PDB entry 1P3O | X-ray diffraction, 2.75 A resolution | chains C and D of the 10 polymer chains in the assembly

Chain C:
Name: Histone H2A
Organism: Xenopus laevis
Reference sequence: Q7ZT66 (Q7ZT66_9ZZZZ); residues 801-929 here correspond to UniProt positions 2-130 (UniProt number = residue number - 799)
Sequence (129 residues; row label = number of the first residue in the row):
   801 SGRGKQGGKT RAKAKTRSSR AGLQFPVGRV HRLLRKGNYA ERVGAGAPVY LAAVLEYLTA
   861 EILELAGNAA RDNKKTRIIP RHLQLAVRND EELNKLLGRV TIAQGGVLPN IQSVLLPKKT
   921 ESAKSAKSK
Disordered / not traced: 801-813, 921-929
Differences from the reference sequence: conflict A814 (Ser15 in Q7ZT66), G867 (Trp68 in Q7ZT66), N868 (Glu69 in Q7ZT66), 21 further conflict positions vs the reference (Q7ZT66) not listed

Chain D:
Name: Histone H2B
Organism: Xenopus laevis
Reference sequence: P02281 (H2B1_XENLA); residues 1198-1322 here correspond to UniProt positions 1-125 (UniProt number = residue number - 1197)
Sequence (125 residues; each row starts with the number of its first residue):
  1198 PEPAKSAPAP KKGSKKAVTK TQKKDGKKRR KSRKESYAIY VYKVLKQVHP DTGISSKAMS
  1258 IMNSFVNDVF ERIAGEASRL AHYNKRSTIT SREIQTAVRL LLPGELAKHA VSEGTKAVTK
  1318 YTSAK
Disordered / not traced: 1198-1230
Differences from the reference sequence: conflict Q1219 (Pro23 in P02281), L1242 (Met46 in P02281), S1257 (Gly61 in P02281), V1266 (Ile70 in P02281)
Curated features (UniProtKB/Swiss-Prot):
  - modified residue: K1213 (N6-acetyllysine)

Interface between chain C and chain D:
Contacting residue pairs (116):
  R817(C) - Y1318(D)
  R820(C) - K1317(D)
  R820(C) - Y1318(D)
  R820(C) - A1321(D)  hydrogen bond (side chain-backbone)
  R820(C) - K1322(D)
  A821(C) - A1314(D)
  A821(C) - Y1318(D)  hydrophobic
  G822(C) - K1317(D)
  L823(C) - A1314(D)  hydrophobic
  Q824(C) - Y1237(D)
  Q824(C) - K1240(D)
  Q824(C) - Q1244(D)
  F825(C) - Y1234(D)  hydrophobic
  F825(C) - Y1237(D)
  F825(C) - V1241(D)  hydrophobic
  P826(C) - Y1237(D)
  R829(C) - E1232(D)  salt bridge
  R829(C) - S1233(D)  hydrogen bond (side chain-backbone)
  R829(C) - Y1237(D)
  V830(C) - F1267(D)  hydrophobic
  R832(C) - E1232(D)  salt bridge
  L833(C) - Y1234(D)
  L833(C) - F1267(D)  hydrophobic
  L834(C) - F1267(D)  hydrophobic
  L834(C) - A1271(D)  hydrophobic
  Y839(C) - F1267(D)
  Y839(C) - A1271(D)  hydrophobic
  Y839(C) - G1272(D)
  Y839(C) - S1275(D)  hydrogen bond (backbone-side chain)
  Y839(C) - I1286(D)  hydrophobic
  A840(C) - S1284(D)
  A840(C) - I1286(D)  hydrophobic
  E841(C) - S1284(D)  hydrogen bond (backbone-backbone)
  R842(C) - S1284(D)  hydrogen bond (backbone-backbone)
  R842(C) - T1285(D)
  R842(C) - I1286(D)  hydrogen bond (backbone-backbone)
  V843(C) - I1286(D)
  G844(C) - T1285(D)
  G844(C) - I1286(D)  hydrogen bond (backbone-backbone)
  G846(C) - S1288(D)
  G846(C) - V1315(D)
  A847(C) - I1286(D)
  A847(C) - T1287(D)
  A847(C) - S1288(D)
  A847(C) - I1291(D)  hydrophobic
  V849(C) - A1314(D)
  V849(C) - V1315(D)
  V849(C) - Y1318(D)  hydrophobic
  Y850(C) - S1288(D)
  Y850(C) - I1291(D)  hydrophobic
  Y850(C) - Q1292(D)  hydrogen bond
  Y850(C) - V1308(D)  hydrogen bond (side chain-backbone)
  Y850(C) - G1311(D)
  Y850(C) - T1312(D)
  Y850(C) - V1315(D)  hydrophobic
  L851(C) - F1267(D)  hydrophobic
  L851(C) - I1270(D)  hydrophobic
  A853(C) - E1310(D)
  A853(C) - G1311(D)
  A853(C) - A1314(D)  hydrophobic
  V854(C) - I1270(D)  hydrophobic
  V854(C) - V1295(D)  hydrophobic
  V854(C) - A1307(D)
  L855(C) - V1263(D)  hydrophobic
  L855(C) - V1266(D)  hydrophobic
  L855(C) - F1267(D)  hydrophobic
  Y857(C) - L1303(D)
  Y857(C) - H1306(D)
  Y857(C) - A1307(D)
  Y857(C) - E1310(D)
  L858(C) - V1266(D)  hydrophobic
  L858(C) - L1303(D)  hydrophobic
  T859(C) - V1241(D)
  T859(C) - M1259(D)
  T859(C) - V1263(D)
  A860(C) - V1241(D)  hydrophobic
  E861(C) - L1303(D)
  I862(C) - M1259(D)  hydrophobic
  L863(C) - V1238(D)
  L863(C) - L1242(D)  hydrophobic
  L863(C) - H1246(D)
  L863(C) - M1259(D)  hydrophobic
  E864(C) - V1245(D)
  E864(C) - H1246(D)  salt bridge
  G867(C) - H1246(D)
  N868(C) - H1246(D)  hydrogen bond
  R871(C) - H1246(D)
  T876(C) - D1248(D)
  T876(C) - T1249(D)
  T876(C) - G1250(D)  hydrogen bond (backbone-backbone)
  R877(C) - G1250(D)
  R877(C) - I1251(D)
  R877(C) - S1252(D)
  I878(C) - T1249(D)
  I878(C) - G1250(D)  hydrogen bond (backbone-backbone)
  I878(C) - I1251(D)
  I878(C) - S1252(D)  hydrogen bond (backbone-backbone)
  I878(C) - A1255(D)
  I879(C) - A1255(D)  hydrophobic
  P880(C) - A1255(D)
  P880(C) - I1258(D)  hydrophobic
  L883(C) - A1255(D)
  L883(C) - I1258(D)  hydrophobic
  L883(C) - M1259(D)  hydrophobic
  E892(C) - P1300(D)
  E892(C) - G1301(D)
  E892(C) - E1302(D)  hydrogen bond (side chain-backbone)
  E892(C) - L1303(D)  hydrogen bond (side chain-backbone)
  L893(C) - L1303(D)  hydrophobic
  L896(C) - R1269(D)  hydrogen bond (backbone-side chain)
  L896(C) - L1299(D)  hydrophobic
  L897(C) - F1262(D)  hydrophobic
  L897(C) - R1269(D)
  V900(C) - D1265(D)
  I902(C) - I1258(D)  hydrophobic
  A903(C) - I1258(D)
Interface residues without a listed pair, chain C (54 interface residues in all): S819, E856, K895
Interface residues without a listed pair, chain D (58 interface residues in all): K1254, E1268, H1279, L1298

In short:
54 residues of chain C face 58 of chain D across their interface; the contacts include 16 hydrogen bonds and 3
salt bridges. Among the polar pairs are R829(C)-E1232(D), R832(C)-E1232(D) and E864(C)-H1246(D).
Here chain C is Histone H2A and chain D is Histone H2B, both from Xenopus laevis. Entry 1P3O (Crystallographic
Studies of Nucleosome Core Particles containing Histone 'Sin' Mutants) was determined by X-ray diffraction
(same publication as 1P34, 1P3A, 1P3B, 1P3F, 1P3G, 1P3I and 4 further entries).
